6DFF - chains L and S of the 8 polymer chains in the assembly; structure by electron microscopy, 3.90 A resolution.

Chain L:
Protein: Bone marrow stromal antigen 2, Nef protein chimera
From: Homo sapiens
Reference sequence: chimeric construct of Q10589, Q90VU7: residues -29 to -10 from Q10589 (BST2_HUMAN) positions 2-21 (UniProt number = residue number + 31); residues 1-206 from Q90VU7 positions 1-206 (same numbers)
Sequence (264 residues; each row starts with the number of its first residue; numbers below 1 keep their minus sign (Met-57 is residue -57)):
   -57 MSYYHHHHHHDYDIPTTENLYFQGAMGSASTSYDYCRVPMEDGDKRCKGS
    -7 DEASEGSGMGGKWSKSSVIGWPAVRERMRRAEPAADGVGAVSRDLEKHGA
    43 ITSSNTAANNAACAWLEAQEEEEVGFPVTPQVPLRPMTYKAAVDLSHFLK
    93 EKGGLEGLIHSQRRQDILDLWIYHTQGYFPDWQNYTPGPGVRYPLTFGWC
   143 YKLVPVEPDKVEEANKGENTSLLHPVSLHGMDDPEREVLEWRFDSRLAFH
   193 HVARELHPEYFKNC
Disordered / not traced: -57 to 157, 168-206
Differences from the reference sequence: initiating methionine (-57); expression tag (-56 to -30); linker (-9 to 0)
What the authors report for this chain:
  - post-translational modification sites: Ser169

Chain S:
Protein: AP-1 complex subunit sigma-3
From: Homo sapiens
Reference sequence: Q96PC3 (AP1S3_HUMAN); residues 1-154 here = UniProt positions 1-154
Sequence (154 residues; each row starts with the number of its first residue):
     1 MIHFILLFSRQGKLRLQKWYITLPDKERKKITREIVQIILSRGHRTSSFV
    51 DWKELKLVYKRYASLYFCCAIENQDNELLTLEIVHRYVELLDKYFGNVCE
   101 LDIIFNFEKAYFILDEFIIGGEIQETSKKIAVKAIEDSDMLQEVSTVCQT
   151 MGER
Disordered / not traced: 143-154
Differences from the reference sequence: conflict Cys148 (Ser in Q96PC3)

How chain L and chain S interact:
Residue-residue contacts (15):
  Gly159(L) - Ser64(S)  hydrogen bond (backbone-side chain)
  Glu160(L) - Cys99(S)  hydrogen bond (backbone-side chain)
  Glu160(L) - Glu100(S)
  Glu160(L) - Leu101(S)
  Asn161(L) - Cys99(S)
  Asn161(L) - Leu101(S)
  Ser163(L) - Val98(S)
  Leu164(L) - Tyr62(S)
  Leu164(L) - Ala63(S)  hydrophobic
  Leu164(L) - Val98(S)
  Leu165(L) - His85(S)
  Leu165(L) - Val88(S)  hydrophobic
  Leu165(L) - Glu89(S)
  Leu165(L) - Asp92(S)
  Pro167(L) - Asp92(S)
Interface residues without a listed pair, chain L (8 interface residues in all): Thr162
Interface residues without a listed pair, chain S (16 interface residues in all): Arg15, Leu65, Asn97, Ile103, Ile104

Summary:
8 residues of chain L face 16 of chain S across their interface, with 2 hydrogen bonds. Polar pairs include
Gly159(L)-Ser64(S) and Glu160(L)-Cys99(S). The paper reports a modification site at Ser169(L).
Here chain L is Bone marrow stromal antigen 2, Nef protein chimera and chain S is AP-1 complex subunit
sigma-3, both from Homo sapiens. Entry 6DFF (Structure of the cargo bound AP-1:Arf1:tetherin-Nef monomer) was
determined by electron microscopy, deposited together with 6CM9, 6D83, 6D84 and 6CRI.
